Entry 6L5N (X-ray diffraction, 2.24 A resolution); this record covers chains A and C.

[Chain A]
Protein: Nucleolar RNA helicase 2
Source organism: Homo sapiens
Notes: EC 3.6.4.13
Reference sequence: Q9NR30 (DDX21_HUMAN); numbering as in UniProt (aligned over 188-563)
Sequence (377 residues; each row starts with the number of its first residue):
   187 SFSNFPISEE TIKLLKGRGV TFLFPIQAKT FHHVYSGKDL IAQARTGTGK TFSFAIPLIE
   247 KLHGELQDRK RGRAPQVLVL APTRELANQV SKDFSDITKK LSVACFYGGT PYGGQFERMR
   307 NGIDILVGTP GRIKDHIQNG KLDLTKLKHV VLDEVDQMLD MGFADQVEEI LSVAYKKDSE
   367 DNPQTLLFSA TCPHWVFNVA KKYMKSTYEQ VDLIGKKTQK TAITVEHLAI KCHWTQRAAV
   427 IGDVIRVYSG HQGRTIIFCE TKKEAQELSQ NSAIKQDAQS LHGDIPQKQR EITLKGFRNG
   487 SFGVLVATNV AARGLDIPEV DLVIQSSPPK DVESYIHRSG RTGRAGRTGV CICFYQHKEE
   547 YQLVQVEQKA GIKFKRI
Sequence notes: expression tag (187)
Modified residues: Mse305, Mse344, Mse347, Mse390 (selenomethionine; parent Met)
Ligand contacts: AMP-PNP (ANP; phosphoaminophosphonic acid-adenylate ester): Arg204, Gly205, Val206, Phe208, Leu209, Phe210, Gln213, Arg231, Thr232, Gly233, Thr234, Gly235, Lys236, Thr237, Phe238, Gln275, Glu340, Ala376, Gly500, Asp502, Arg527, Arg530, Ala531
What the authors report for this chain:
  - binding site for poly(U)-15mer (chain C): Arg270, Gly294, Gly295, Thr315, Gly317, Arg318, Asp321, Gln352, Glu446, Lys448, Arg476
  - specificity-determining residues: Gln352
  - contacts within the chain: Arg270-Gln473, Glu340-Arg499, Glu340-His523, Asp342-Arg499, Glu271-Gln473, Glu271-Arg476
  - catalytic residues: Glu340, Gly500, His523
  - binding site for AMP-PNP: Glu340
  - Mg2+ coordination through a water molecule: Asp339, Glu340
  - mutagenesis - R255A/R270A/R318A/R476A, R270A, R270A/R318A/R476A, R318A, Q352A, S375L/A376E, R476A: decreased binding to poly(U)-15mer (chain C)
  - mutagenesis - T315A, D339H/E340G, T494A: abolished catalytic activity
  - mutagenesis - T315A, T494A: unchanged binding to poly(U)-15mer (chain C)
  - mutagenesis - D339H, E340G, S375L, S375L/A376E, A376E: decreased catalytic activity
  - mutagenesis - D321A, D339H/E340G: increased binding to poly(U)-15mer (chain C)
  - mutagenesis - D321A: unchanged catalytic activity (unwinding activity)
  - conformationally variable residues (loop rearrangement): Asp321 to Phe349

[Chain C]
Molecule: poly(U)-15mer
Sequence (15 nucleotides; numbered 1 to 15; the number before each row is that of its first residue):
     1 UUUUUUUUUU UUUUU
Disordered / not traced: 8-15

[Interface between chain A and chain C]
Residue-residue contacts - 36 pairs, chain A then chain C:
  Pro268(A) with U3(C), hydrogen bond to the sugar; U4(C), sugar contact
  Thr269(A) with U3(C), sugar contact; U4(C), phosphate contact
  Arg270(A) with U4(C), hydrogen bond to the phosphate; U5(C), salt bridge to the phosphate; U6(C), salt bridge to the phosphate
  Gly294(A) with U5(C), hydrogen bond to the phosphate; U6(C), phosphate contact
  Gly295(A) with U6(C), hydrogen bond to the phosphate
  Tyr298(A) with U5(C), hydrogen bond to the sugar; U6(C), sugar contact
  Thr315(A) with U4(C), hydrogen bond to the phosphate; U5(C), hydrogen bond to the phosphate
  Pro316(A) with U4(C), sugar contact
  Gly317(A) with U4(C), hydrogen bond to the sugar; U5(C), sugar contact
  Arg318(A) with U5(C), hydrogen bond to the phosphate; U6(C), salt bridge to the phosphate
  Asp321(A) with U5(C), hydrogen bond to the sugar
  Gln343(A) with U3(C), sugar contact
  Phe349(A) with U3(C), base contact; U4(C), sugar contact
  Gln352(A) with U4(C), hydrogen bond to the sugar
  Glu446(A) with U1(C), hydrogen bond to the sugar; U2(C), sugar contact
  Thr447(A) with U2(C), phosphate contact
  Lys448(A) with U2(C), hydrogen bond to the phosphate; U3(C), phosphate contact
  His468(A) with U3(C), phosphate contact
  Gly469(A) with U3(C), hydrogen bond to the phosphate
  Arg476(A) with U4(C), salt bridge to the phosphate
  Thr494(A) with U2(C), hydrogen bond to the phosphate; U3(C), hydrogen bond to the phosphate
  Asn495(A) with U2(C), sugar contact
  Val496(A) with U3(C), phosphate contact
Other interface residues (no listed pair), chain A (27 interface residues in all): Glu271, Tyr293, Thr296, Gly348

[Summary]
27 residues of chain A and 6 residues of chain C are in contact; the contacts include 16 hydrogen bonds and 4
salt bridges. Polar pairs include Pro268(A)-U3(C), Tyr298(A)-U5(C) and Gly317(A)-U4(C). From the paper:
catalytic residues Glu340(A), Gly500(A) and His523(A); R255A/R270A/R318A/R476A, R270A and R270A/R318A/R476A of
chain A, among others, reduce binding to poly(U)-15mer (chain C); 15 substitutions were tested in all.
Here chain A is Nucleolar RNA helicase 2 (Homo sapiens) and chain C is poly(U)-15mer. Entry 6L5N (Crystal
structure of human DEAD-box RNA helicase DDX21 at post-unwound state) was determined by X-ray diffraction,
deposited together with 6L5L, 6L5M and 6L5O.
